5OQT - chains A and C; structure by X-ray diffraction, 2.86 A resolution.

== Chain A ==
Name: Amino acid transporter
From: Geobacillus kaustophilus (strain HTA426)
Reference sequence: Q5L1G5 (Q5L1G5_GEOKA); numbering as in UniProt (aligned over 1-471)
Sequence (471 residues; each row starts with the number of its first residue):
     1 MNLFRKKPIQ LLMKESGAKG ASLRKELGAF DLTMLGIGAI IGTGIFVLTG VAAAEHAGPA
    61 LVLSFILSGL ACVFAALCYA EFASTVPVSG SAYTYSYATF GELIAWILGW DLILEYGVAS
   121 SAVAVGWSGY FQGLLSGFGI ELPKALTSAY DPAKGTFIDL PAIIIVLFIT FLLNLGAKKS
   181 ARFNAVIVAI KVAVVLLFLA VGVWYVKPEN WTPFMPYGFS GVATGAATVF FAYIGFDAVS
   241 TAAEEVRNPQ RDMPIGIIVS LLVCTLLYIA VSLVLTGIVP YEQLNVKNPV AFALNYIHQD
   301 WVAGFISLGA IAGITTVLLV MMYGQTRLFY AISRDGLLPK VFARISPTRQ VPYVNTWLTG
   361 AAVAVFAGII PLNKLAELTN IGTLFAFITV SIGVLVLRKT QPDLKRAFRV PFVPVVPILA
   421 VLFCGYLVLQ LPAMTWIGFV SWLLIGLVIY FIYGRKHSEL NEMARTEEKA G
Not modelled in the structure: 1-2, 138-140, 462-471
Small-molecule neighbours: alanine (ALA): Ala39, Ile40, Gly42, Thr43, Gly44, Ile45, Val123, Phe231, Ala232, Tyr233, Ile234, Val317
What the authors report for this chain:
  - binding site for alanine: Ile40, Thr43, Gly44, Phe231, Ala232, Ile234, Tyr268, Val317
  - contacts within the chain: Glu15-Arg334 (salt bridge), Glu115-Asp237 (water-mediated contact), Thr241-Arg327
  - mutagenesis - E115Q, K191A, K191N, K191R: unchanged binding to alanine
  - mutagenesis - M321S (Kd 11.4 mum): increased binding to arginine
  - specificity-determining residues: Met321
  - mutagenesis - R334E: increased catalytic activity on alanine

== Chain C ==
Name: Uncharacterized protein YneM
From: Escherichia coli (strain K12)
Reference sequence: A5A616 (YNEM_ECOLI); numbering as in UniProt (aligned over 1-31)
Sequence (31 residues; row label = number of the first residue in the row):
     1 MLGNMNVFMA VLGIILFSGF LAAYFSHKWD D
Not modelled in the structure: 28-31
Swiss-Prot annotation at these positions:
  - mutagenesis: Gly19 (G19A: No change in activity), Leu21 (L21A: No change in activity), Ser26 (S26A: No change in activity), Trp29 (W29A: Decrease in activity), Asp30 (D30A: Loss of activity), Asp31 (D31A: Loss of activity)

== Interface between chain A and chain C ==
Residue-residue contacts - 31 pairs, chain A then chain C:
  Glu26(A) - Met1(C)  hydrogen bond (side chain-backbone)
  Gly28(A) - Met1(C)
  Phe30(A) - Met1(C)
  Phe30(A) - Asn4(C)
  Phe30(A) - Met5(C)
  Phe30(A) - Phe8(C)  hydrophobic
  Asp31(A) - Met1(C)
  Asp31(A) - Asn4(C)  hydrogen bond
  Met34(A) - Phe8(C)  hydrophobic
  Ala181(A) - Asn4(C)
  Arg182(A) - Gly3(C)
  Arg182(A) - Asn4(C)  hydrogen bond
  Ala185(A) - Asn4(C)
  Ala185(A) - Phe8(C)
  Val186(A) - Val7(C)  hydrophobic
  Val186(A) - Val11(C)
  Ala189(A) - Phe8(C)  hydrophobic
  Ala189(A) - Val11(C)  hydrophobic
  Ala189(A) - Leu12(C)
  Ile190(A) - Ile15(C)  hydrophobic
  Ala193(A) - Leu12(C)
  Ala193(A) - Ile15(C)  hydrophobic
  Leu197(A) - Gly19(C)
  Leu197(A) - Phe20(C)  hydrophobic
  Ala200(A) - Phe20(C)  hydrophobic
  Val201(A) - Ala23(C)  hydrophobic
  His298(A) - Ser26(C)  hydrogen bond (backbone-side chain)
  Gln299(A) - Ala23(C)  hydrogen bond (side chain-backbone)
  Gln299(A) - Ser26(C)
  Val302(A) - Ala23(C)  hydrophobic
  Phe305(A) - Ile15(C)  hydrophobic
Also at the interface, not in a pair above, chain A (25 interface residues in all): Ala29, Val188, Val192, Val194, Leu196, Trp301
Also at the interface, not in a pair above, chain C (18 interface residues in all): Leu16, Ser18, Ala22, Phe25, His27

== In short ==
The interface between chain A and chain C involves 25 residues on one side and 18 on the other, with 5
hydrogen bonds. Among the polar pairs are Glu26(A)-Met1(C), Asp31(A)-Asn4(C) and Arg182(A)-Asn4(C). From the
paper: a binding site for alanine at Ile40(A), Thr43(A) and Gly44(A) among others; M321S of chain A increases
binding to arginine; 6 substitutions were tested in all.
Here chain A is Amino acid transporter (Geobacillus kaustophilus (strain HTA426)) and chain C is
Uncharacterized protein YneM (Escherichia coli (strain K12)). Entry 5OQT (Crystal structure of a bacterial
cationic amino acid transporter (CAT) homologue) was determined by X-ray diffraction.
